7TCI - chains A and B of the 8 polymer chains in the assembly; structure by electron microscopy, 3.90 A resolution.

[Chain A]
Molecule: Potassium voltage-gated channel subfamily KQT member 1
Organism: Xenopus laevis
UniProtKB: P70057 (KCNQ1_XENLA); numbering as in UniProt (aligned over 67-610)
Sequence (548 residues; numbered 66 to 613; the number before each row is that of its first residue):
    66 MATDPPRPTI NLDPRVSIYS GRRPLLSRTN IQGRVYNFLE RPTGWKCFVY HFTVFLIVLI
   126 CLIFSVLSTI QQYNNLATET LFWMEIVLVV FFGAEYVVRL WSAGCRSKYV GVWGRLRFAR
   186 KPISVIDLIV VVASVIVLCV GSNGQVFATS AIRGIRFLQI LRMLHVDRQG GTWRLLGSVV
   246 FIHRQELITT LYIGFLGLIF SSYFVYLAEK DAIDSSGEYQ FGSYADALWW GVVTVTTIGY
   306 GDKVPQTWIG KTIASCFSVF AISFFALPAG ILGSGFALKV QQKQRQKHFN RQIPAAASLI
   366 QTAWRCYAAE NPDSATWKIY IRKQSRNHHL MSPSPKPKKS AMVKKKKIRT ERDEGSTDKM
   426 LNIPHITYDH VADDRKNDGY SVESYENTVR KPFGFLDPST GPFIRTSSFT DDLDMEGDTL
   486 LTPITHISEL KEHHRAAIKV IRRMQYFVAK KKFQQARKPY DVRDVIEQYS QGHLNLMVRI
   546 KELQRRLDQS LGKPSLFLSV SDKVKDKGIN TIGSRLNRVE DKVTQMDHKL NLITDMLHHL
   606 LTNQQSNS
Not modelled in the structure: 66-94, 207-214, 385-496, 557-613
Sequence notes: initiating methionine (66); expression tag (611-613)
UniProt features mapped onto this chain:
  - region: Met228 to Gly236 (Interaction with KCNE3), Ala360 to Tyr372 (Interaction with CALM), Lys504 to Phe518 (Interaction with CALM), Pro524 to Leu561 (Interaction with KCNE1 C-terminus), Ile577 to Leu605 (Interaction with AKAP9), Gly578 to Gln609 (C-terminal assembly domain (tetramerization))
  - binding site (a 1,2-diacyl-sn-glycero-3-phospho-(1D-myo-inositol-4,5-bisphosphate)): Gln234
Residues lining bound ligands:
  - I0S ((2R)-N-[4-(4-methoxyphenyl)-1,3-thiazol-2-yl]-1-(4-methylbenzene-1-sulfonyl)piperidine-2-carboxamide), molecule 1: Trp238, Val245, Leu252, Thr255, Leu256, Phe329, Pro333, Leu337
  - I0S, molecule 2: Ile258, Leu261, Gly262, Phe265, Val324, Phe325, Ser328, Phe329
From the paper describing this entry:
  - binding site for I0S: Trp238, Val245, Leu252, Thr255, Leu256, Ile258, Leu261, Gly262, Phe265, Val324, Phe325, Ser328, Phe329, Pro333, Leu337
  - conformationally variable residues (domain motion, side-chain flip): Leu241, Leu256, Phe260, Gly262, Phe265, Phe322, Phe325, Pro333, Asp526, Leu556
  - specificity-determining residues: Leu256, Gly262, Phe325 (by similarity / conservation)

[Chain B]
Molecule: Calmodulin-1
Organism: Homo sapiens
UniProtKB: P0DP23 (CALM1_HUMAN); residues 1-149 here = UniProt positions 1-149
Sequence (149 residues; each row starts with the number of its first residue):
     1 MADQLTEEQI AEFKEAFSLF DKDGDGTITT KELGTVMRSL GQNPTEAELQ DMINEVDADG
    61 NGTIDFPEFL TMMARKMKDT DSEEEIREAF RVFDKDGNGY ISAAELRHVM TNLGEKLTDE
   121 EVDEMIREAD IDGDGQVNYE EFVQMMTAK
Not modelled in the structure: 1-9, 147-149
UniProt features mapped onto this chain:
  - binding site (Ca(2+)): Asp21, Asp23, Asp25, Thr27, Glu32, Asp57, Asp59, Asn61, Thr63, Glu68, Asp94, Asp96, Asn98, Tyr100, Glu105, Asp130, Asp132, Asp134, Gln136, Glu141
  - modified residue: Ala2 (N-acetylalanine), Lys22 (N6-acetyllysine), Thr45 (Phosphothreonine), Ser82 (Phosphoserine), Lys95 (N6-acetyllysine), Tyr100 (Phosphotyrosine), Ser102 (Phosphoserine), Thr111 (Phosphothreonine), Lys116 (N6,N6,N6-trimethyllysine), Tyr139 (Phosphotyrosine)
  - cross-link: Lys22 (Glycyl lysine isopeptide (Lys-Gly) (interchain with G-Cter in SUMO2))
  - natural variant: Asn54 (N54I: In CPVT4), Phe90 (F90L: In LQT14), Asn98 (N98S: In CPVT4), Asp130 (D130G: In LQT14), Glu141 (E141G: In LQT14; E141V: In LQT14), Phe142 (F142L: In LQT14)
Metal / ion sites: Ca2+ site 1: Asp25, Thr27; Ca2+ site 2: Asp57, Asp59, Asn61, Thr63, Glu68; Ca2+ site 3 near Gln136 (its only coordinating residue here)

[Interface between chain A and chain B]
Pairs across the interface (60):
  Arg106(A) with Asp96(B); Asn98(B)
  Cys170(A) with Asn98(B)
  Arg171(A) with Gly97(B)
  Ser172(A) with Gly99(B); Tyr100(B); Asn138(B)
  Ile358(A) with Phe93(B), hydrophobic; Leu113(B), hydrophobic
  Ala361(A) with Ala89(B), hydrophobic
  Ala362(A) with Phe93(B); Leu113(B); Gly114(B)
  Ser363(A) with Glu115(B)
  Ile365(A) with Ile86(B), hydrophobic; Phe90(B), hydrophobic; Met110(B), hydrophobic
  Gln366(A) with Met110(B), hydrogen bond; Glu115(B); Leu117(B)
  Ala368(A) with Ile86(B), hydrophobic
  Trp369(A) with Glu121(B); Glu124(B); Met125(B)
  Arg370(A) with Leu117(B); Glu121(B), salt bridge
  Cys371(A) with Met77(B), hydrophobic
  Tyr372(A) with Met145(B), hydrogen bond; Met146(B), hydrophobic
  Ser379(A) with Glu124(B)
  Ala380(A) with Glu120(B); Glu121(B); Glu124(B), hydrogen bond (backbone-side chain)
  Ile384(A) with Leu40(B); Gly41(B); Gln42(B), hydrogen bond (backbone-side chain)
  His498(A) with Leu19(B)
  Ala502(A) with Leu19(B), hydrophobic; Phe20(B), hydrophobic
  Ile503(A) with Leu40(B), hydrophobic
  Val505(A) with Phe20(B), hydrophobic; Phe69(B), hydrophobic
  Ile506(A) with Phe20(B), hydrophobic; Met37(B), hydrophobic; Leu40(B), hydrophobic
  Arg508(A) with Met77(B)
  Met509(A) with Met52(B), hydrophobic; Val56(B), hydrophobic
  Tyr511(A) with Met77(B); Ser82(B)
  Phe512(A) with Arg75(B)
  Val513(A) with Asp51(B)
  Lys515(A) with Ser82(B)
  Lys517(A) with Asp51(B), salt bridge
  Phe518(A) with Glu85(B); Glu88(B)
  Arg522(A) with Glu88(B), salt bridge
  Gln536(A) with Glu46(B); Ala47(B)
  Asn540(A) with Glu46(B)
Other interface residues (no listed pair), chain A (44 interface residues in all): Lys173, Val175, Gln357, Pro359, Leu364, Thr381, Lys383, Gln510, Gln519, Leu539
Other interface residues (no listed pair), chain B (48 interface residues in all): Glu48, Gln50, Glu55, Met72, Met73, Lys76, Val92, Lys116, Glu140, Phe142

[In short]
44 residues of chain A and 48 residues of chain B are in contact, with 4 hydrogen bonds and 3 salt bridges.
Polar pairs include Arg370(A)-Glu121(B), Lys517(A)-Asp51(B) and Arg522(A)-Glu88(B). Bound to chain A: compound
I0S. From the paper: a binding site for I0S at Trp238(A), Val245(A) and Leu252(A) among others; specificity
determinants Leu256(A), Gly262(A) and Phe325(A).
Chain A is Potassium voltage-gated channel subfamily KQT member 1 (Xenopus laevis) and chain B is Calmodulin-1
(Homo sapiens); the structure, Structure of Xenopus KCNQ1-CaM in complex with ML277, was determined by
electron microscopy (same publication as 7TCP).
